5W9K - chains G and K of the 12 polymer chains in the assembly; structure by electron microscopy, 4.60 A resolution (low resolution: residue-level contacts below are approximate; hydrogen-bond / salt-bridge calls are withheld).

[Chain G (and K)]
Protein: Spike glycoprotein
Organism: Middle East respiratory syndrome-related coronavirus
Notes: engineered mutation(s): V1060P, L1060P; chain K of this document is another copy of the same molecule, construct and numbering; everything in this record applies to it too
Reference sequence: W5ZZF5 (W5ZZF5_9BETC); residues 1-1291 here = UniProt positions 1-1291
Amino-acid sequence (1329 residues; numbered 1 to 1329; the number before each row is that of its first residue):
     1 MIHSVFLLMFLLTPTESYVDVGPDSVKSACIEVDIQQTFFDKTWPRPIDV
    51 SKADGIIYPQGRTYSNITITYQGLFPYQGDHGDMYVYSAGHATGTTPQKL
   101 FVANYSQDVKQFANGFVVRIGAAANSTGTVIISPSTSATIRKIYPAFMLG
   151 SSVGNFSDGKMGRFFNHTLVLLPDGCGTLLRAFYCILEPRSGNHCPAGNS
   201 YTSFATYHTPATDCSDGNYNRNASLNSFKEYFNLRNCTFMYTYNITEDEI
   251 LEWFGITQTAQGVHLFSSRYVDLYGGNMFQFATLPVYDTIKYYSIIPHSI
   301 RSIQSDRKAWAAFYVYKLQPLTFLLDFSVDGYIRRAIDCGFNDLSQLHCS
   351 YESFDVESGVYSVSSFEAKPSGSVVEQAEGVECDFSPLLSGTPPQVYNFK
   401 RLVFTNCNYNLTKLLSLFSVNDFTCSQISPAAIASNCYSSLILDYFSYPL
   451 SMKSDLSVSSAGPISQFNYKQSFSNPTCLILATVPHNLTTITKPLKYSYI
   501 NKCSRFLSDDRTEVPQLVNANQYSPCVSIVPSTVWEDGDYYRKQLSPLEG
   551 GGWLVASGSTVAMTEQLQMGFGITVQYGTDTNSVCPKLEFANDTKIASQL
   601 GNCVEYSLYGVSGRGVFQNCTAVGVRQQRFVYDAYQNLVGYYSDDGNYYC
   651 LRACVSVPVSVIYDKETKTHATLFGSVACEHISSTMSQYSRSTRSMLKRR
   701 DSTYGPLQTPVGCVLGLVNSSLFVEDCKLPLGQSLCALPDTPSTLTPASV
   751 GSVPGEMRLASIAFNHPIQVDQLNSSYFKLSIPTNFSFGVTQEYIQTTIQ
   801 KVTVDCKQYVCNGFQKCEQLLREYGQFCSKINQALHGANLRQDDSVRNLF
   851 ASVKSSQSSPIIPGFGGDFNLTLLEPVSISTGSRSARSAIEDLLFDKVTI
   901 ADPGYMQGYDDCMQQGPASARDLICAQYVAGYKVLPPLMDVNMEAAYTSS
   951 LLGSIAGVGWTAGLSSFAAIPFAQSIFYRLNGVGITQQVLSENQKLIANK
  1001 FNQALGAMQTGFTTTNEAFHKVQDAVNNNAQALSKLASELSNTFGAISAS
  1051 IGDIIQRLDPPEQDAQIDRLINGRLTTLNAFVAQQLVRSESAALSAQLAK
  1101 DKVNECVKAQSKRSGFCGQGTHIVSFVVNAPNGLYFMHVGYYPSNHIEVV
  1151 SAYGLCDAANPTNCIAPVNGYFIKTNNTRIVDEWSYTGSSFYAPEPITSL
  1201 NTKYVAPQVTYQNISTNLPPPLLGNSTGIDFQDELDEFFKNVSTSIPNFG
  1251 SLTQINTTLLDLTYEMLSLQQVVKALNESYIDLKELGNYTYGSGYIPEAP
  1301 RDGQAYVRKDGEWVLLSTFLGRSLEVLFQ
Disordered / not traced: 1-755, 878-885, 1224-1329 (chain K: 1-17, 742-1329)
Differences from the reference sequence: conflict Phe-506 (Leu in W5ZZF5), Ala-748 (Arg in W5ZZF5), Gly-751 (Arg in W5ZZF5), Pro-1060 (Val in W5ZZF5), Pro-1061 (Leu in W5ZZF5); expression tag (1292-1329)
Disulfide bonds: Cys-806/Cys-828, Cys-811/Cys-817, Cys-912/Cys-925, Cys-1106/Cys-1117, Cys-1156/Cys-1164

[How chain G and chain K interact]
Pairs across the interface (53):
  Asp-805(G) / Ser-364(K)
  Asp-805(G) / Ser-365(K)
  Arg-822(G) / Gln-72(K)
  Arg-822(G) / Pro-320(K)
  Arg-822(G) / Leu-321(K)
  Arg-822(G) / Thr-322(K)
  Ser-829(G) / Ser-350(K)
  Gln-833(G) / Ser-350(K)
  Gln-833(G) / Tyr-351(K)
  His-836(G) / Tyr-351(K)
  His-836(G) / Tyr-361(K)
  His-836(G) / Ser-362(K)
  Arg-847(G) / Asp-726(K)
  Tyr-905(G) / Ser-676(K)
  Tyr-905(G) / Gln-733(K)
  Gly-908(G) / Ser-676(K)
  Tyr-909(G) / Ser-676(K)
  Tyr-909(G) / Val-677(K)
  Tyr-909(G) / Ala-678(K)
  Tyr-909(G) / Glu-680(K)
  Tyr-909(G) / His-681(K)
  Cys-912(G) / Arg-652(K)
  Cys-912(G) / Val-655(K)
  Gln-914(G) / Leu-600(K)
  Gln-914(G) / Val-616(K)
  Gln-914(G) / Phe-617(K)
  Gln-914(G) / Gln-618(K)
  Gly-916(G) / Gln-618(K)
  Ala-918(G) / Cys-620(K)
  Tyr-928(G) / Ser-656(K)
  Tyr-928(G) / Pro-658(K)
  Tyr-928(G) / Ser-676(K)
  Val-929(G) / Cys-654(K)
  Lys-933(G) / Pro-658(K)
  Pro-936(G) / Leu-731(K)
  Pro-937(G) / Gly-732(K)
  Pro-937(G) / Gln-733(K)
  Leu-938(G) / Pro-730(K)
  Leu-938(G) / Gln-733(K)
  Asp-940(G) / Gln-733(K)
  Asp-940(G) / Ser-734(K)
  Met-943(G) / Ser-734(K)
  Ser-1038(G) / Tyr-635(K)
  Ser-1041(G) / Tyr-635(K)
  Gln-1056(G) / Ala-432(K)
  Gln-1056(G) / Ser-612(K)
  Arg-1057(G) / Ile-428(K)
  Arg-1057(G) / Ser-429(K)
  Arg-1057(G) / Asn-436(K)
  Leu-1058(G) / Gln-427(K)
  Leu-1058(G) / Ile-428(K)
  Asp-1059(G) / Ser-429(K)
  Asp-1059(G) / Pro-430(K)
Interface residues without a listed pair, chain G (38 interface residues in all): Thr-803, Lys-807, Met-906, Gln-907, Met-913, Ala-920, Tyr-932, Ser-1034, Ala-1037, Ile-1047, Asp-1053
Interface residues without a listed pair, chain K (47 interface residues in all): Tyr-577, Cys-650, Ser-660, Gly-675, Arg-691, Pro-710, Val-711, Lys-728

[Summary]
38 residues of chain G face 47 of chain K across their interface.
Both chains are Spike glycoprotein (Middle East respiratory syndrome-related coronavirus). Entry 5W9K (MERS S
ectodomain trimer in complex with variable domain of neutralizing antibody G4) was determined by electron
microscopy, deposited together with 5VZR, 5W9H, 5W9I, 5W9J, 5W9L, 5W9M and 3 further entries.
